9H3L - chains A and J of the 13 polymer chains in the assembly; structure by electron microscopy, 5.84 A resolution (low resolution: residue-level contacts below are approximate; hydrogen-bond / salt-bridge calls are withheld).

[Chain A]
Molecule: 23S ribosomal RNA
Organism: Escherichia coli
Sequence (2904 nucleotides; row label = number of the first residue in the row):
     1 GGUUAAGCGA CUAAGCGUAC ACGGUGGAUG CCCUGGCAGU CAGAGGCGAU GAAGGACGUG
    61 CUAAUCUGCG AUAAGCGUCG GUAAGGUGAU AUGAACCGUU AUAACCGGCG AUUUCCGAAU
   121 GGGGAAACCC AGUGUGUUUC GACACACUAU CAUUAACUGA AUCCAUAGGU UAAUGAGGCG
   181 AACCGGGGGA ACUGAAACAU CUAAGUACCC CGAGGAAAAG AAAUCAACCG AGAUUCCCCC
   241 AGUAGCGGCG AGCGAACGGG GAGCAGCCCA GAGCCUGAAU CAGUGUGUGU GUUAGUGGAA
   301 GCGUCUGGAA AGGCGCGCGA UACAGGGUGA CAGCCCCGUA CACAAAAAUG CACAUGCUGU
   361 GAGCUCGAUG AGUAGGGCGG GACACGUGGU AUCCUGUCUG AAUAUGGGGG GACCAUCCUC
   421 CAAGGCUAAA UACUCCUGAC UGACCGAUAG UGAACCAGUA CCGUGAGGGA AAGGCGAAAA
   481 GAACCCCGGC GAGGGGAGUG AAAAAGAACC UGAAACCGUG UACGUACAAG CAGUGGGAGC
   541 ACGCUUAGGC GUGUGACUGC GUACCUUUUG UAUAAUGGGU CAGCGACUUA UAUUCUGUAG
   601 CAAGGUUAAC CGAAUAGGGG AGCCGAAGGG AAACCGAGUC UUAACUGGGC GUUAAGUUGC
   661 AGGGUAUAGA CCCGAAACCC GGUGAUCUAG CCAUGGGCAG GUUGAAGGUU GGGUAACACU
   721 AACUGGAGGA CCGAACCGAC UAAUGUUGAA AAAUUAGCGG AUGACUUGUG GCUGGGGGUG
   781 AAAGGCCAAU CAAACCGGGA GAUAGCUGGU UCUCCCCGAA AGCUAUAUAA GUAGCGCCUC
   841 GUGAAUUCAU CUCCGGGGGU AGAGCACUGU UUCGGCAAGG GGGUCAUCCC GACUUACCAA
   901 CCCGAUGCAA ACUGCGAAUA CCGGAGAAUG UUAUCACGGG AGACACACGG CGGGUGCUAA
   961 CGUCCGUCGU GAAGAGGGAA ACAACCCAGA CCGCCAGCUA AGGUCCCAAA GUCAUGGUUA
  1021 AGUGGGAAAC GAUGUGGGAA GGCCCAGACA GCCAGGAUGU UGGCUUAGAA GCAGCCAUCA
  1081 UUUAAAGAAA GCGUAAUAGC UCACUGGUCG AGUCGGCCUG CGCGGAAGAU GUAACGGGGC
  1141 UAAACCAUGC ACCGAAGCUG CGGCAGCGAC GCUUAUGCGU UGUUGGGUAG GGGAGCGUUC
  1201 UGUAAGCCUG CGAAGGUGUG CUGUGAGGCA UGCUGGAGGU AUCAGAAGUG CGAAUGCUGA
  1261 CAUAAGUAAC GAUAAAGCGG GUGAAAAGCC CGCUCGCCGG AAGACCAAGG GUUCCUGUCC
  1321 AACGUUAAUC GGGGCAGGGU GAGUCGACCC CUAAGGCGAG GCCGAAAGGC GUAGUCGAUG
  1381 GGAAACAGGU UAAUAUUCCU GUACUUGGUG UUACUGCGAA GGGGGGACGG AGAAGGCUAU
  1441 GUUGGCCGGG CGACGGUUGU CCCGGUUUAA GCGUGUAGGC UGGUUUUCCA GGCAAAUCCG
  1501 GAAAAUCAAG GCUGAGGCGU GAUGACGAGG CACUACGGUG CUGAAGCAAC AAAUGCCCUG
  1561 CUUCCAGGAA AAGCCUCUAA GCAUCAGGUA ACAUCAAAUC GUACCCCAAA CCGACACAGG
  1621 UGGUCAGGUA GAGAAUACCA AGGCGCUUGA GAGAACUCGG GUGAAGGAAC UAGGCAAAAU
  1681 GGUGCCGUAA CUUCGGGAGA AGGCACGCUG AUAUGUAGGU GAGGUCCCUC GCGGAUGGAG
  1741 CUGAAAUCAG UCGAAGAUAC CAGCUGGCUG CAACUGUUUA UUAAAAACAC AGCACUGUGC
  1801 AAACACGAAA GUGGACGUAU ACGGUGUGAC GCCUGCCCGG UGCCGGAAGG UUAAUUGAUG
  1861 GGGUUAGCGC AAGCGAAGCU CUUGAUCGAA GCCCCGGUAA ACGGCGGCCG UAACUAUAAC
  1921 GGUCCUAAGG UAGCGAAAUU CCUUGUCGGG UAAGUUCCGA CCUGCACGAA UGGCGUAAUG
  1981 AUGGCCAGGC UGUCUCCACC CGAGACUCAG UGAAAUUGAA CUCGCUGUGA AGAUGCAGUG
  2041 UACCCGCGGC AAGACGGAAA GACCCCGUGA ACCUUUACUA UAGCUUGACA CUGAACAUUG
  2101 AGCCUUGAUG UGUAGGAUAG GUGGGAGGCU UUGAAGUGUG GACGCCAGUC UGCAUGGAGC
  2161 CGACCUUGAA AUACCACCCU UUAAUGUUUG AUGUUCUAAC GUUGACCCGU AAUCCGGGUU
  2221 GCGGACAGUG UCUGGUGGGU AGUUUGACUG GGGCGGUCUC CUCCUAAAGA GUAACGGAGG
  2281 AGCACGAAGG UUGGCUAAUC CUGGUCGGAC AUCAGGAGGU UAGUGCAAUG GCAUAAGCCA
  2341 GCUUGACUGC GAGCGUGACG GCGCGAGCAG GUGCGAAAGC AGGUCAUAGU GAUCCGGUGG
  2401 UUCUGAAUGG AAGGGCCAUC GCUCAACGGA UAAAAGGUAC UCCGGGGAUA ACAGGCUGAU
  2461 ACCGCCCAAG AGUUCAUAUC GACGGCGGUG UUUGGCACCU CGAUGUCGGC UCAUCACAUC
  2521 CUGGGGCUGA AGUAGGUCCC AAGGGUAUGG CUGUUCGCCA UUUAAAGUGG UACGCGAGCU
  2581 GGGUUUAGAA CGUCGUGAGA CAGUUCGGUC CCUAUCUGCC GUGGGCGCUG GAGAACUGAG
  2641 GGGGGCUGCU CCUAGUACGA GAGGACCGGA GUGGACGCAU CACUGGUGUU CGGGUUGUCA
  2701 UGCCAAUGGC ACUGCCCGGU AGCUAAAUGC GGAAGAGAUA AGUGCUGAAA GCAUCUAAGC
  2761 ACGAAACUUG CCCCGAGAUG AGUUCUCCCU GACCCUUUAA GGGUCCUGAA GGAACGUUGA
  2821 AGACGACGAC GUUGAUAGGC CGGGUGUGUA AGCGCAGCGA UGCGUUGAGC UAACCGGUAC
  2881 UAAUGAACCG UGAGGCUUAA CCUU
Disordered / not traced: 685-793, 865-914, 1032-1122, 1687-1701, 1769-1983, 2054-2509, 2587-2607, 2904

[Chain J]
Molecule: Large ribosomal subunit protein uL13
Organism: Escherichia coli
Reference sequence: P0AA10 (RL13_ECOLI); residues 1-142 here = UniProt positions 1-142
Amino-acid sequence (142 residues; row label = number of the first residue in the row):
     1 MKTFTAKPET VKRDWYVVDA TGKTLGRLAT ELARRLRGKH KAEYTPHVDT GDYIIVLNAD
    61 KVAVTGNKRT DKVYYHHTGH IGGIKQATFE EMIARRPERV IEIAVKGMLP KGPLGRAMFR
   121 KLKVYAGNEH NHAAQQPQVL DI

[Chain A / chain J interface]
Residue-residue contacts (84; chain A residue first):
  A5(A) with Ala134(J)
  A6(A) with Asn131(J); His132(J); Ala134(J); Gln135(J)
  G7(A) with Trp15(J); Lys123(J); Asn131(J); His132(J); Gln135(J)
  C8(A) with Tyr53(J); Lys123(J)
  C527(A) with Arg120(J)
  A528(A) with Pro113(J); Arg116(J)
  A529(A) with Pro113(J); Arg116(J)
  G536(A) with His47(J)
  G537(A) with Lys2(J); Thr5(J)
  A538(A) with Lys7(J); Pro8(J); Glu9(J)
  G539(A) with Glu9(J)
  C557(A) with His47(J); Pro113(J); Leu114(J)
  U558(A) with Pro46(J); His47(J); Gly112(J); Pro113(J); Leu114(J)
  C995(A) with Met1(J); Lys2(J); Thr3(J)
  C1005(A) with Thr30(J)
  C1006(A) with Met108(J)
  C1007(A) with Arg37(J); Lys39(J); Met108(J); Pro110(J)
  A1009(A) with Lys39(J); Tyr44(J)
  U1012(A) with Arg27(J); Thr30(J)
  G1022(A) with Lys68(J); Asp71(J)
  G1131(A) with Tyr75(J); Ile84(J)
  U1132(A) with Tyr75(J)
  G1137(A) with Gly107(J)
  G1138(A) with Ile103(J); Ala104(J); Met108(J)
  G1139(A) with Leu25(J); Gly26(J); Lys72(J); Tyr74(J)
  C1140(A) with Leu25(J); Gly26(J); Val64(J); Lys68(J)
  U1141(A) with Thr65(J); Gly66(J); Asn67(J)
  A1143(A) with Gly26(J); Arg27(J); Thr30(J)
  U2039(A) with Lys111(J)
  G2040(A) with Lys106(J); Lys111(J)
  A2042(A) with Arg116(J)
  G2640(A) with Arg96(J)
  G2641(A) with Thr78(J); His80(J)
  G2642(A) with His80(J); Ile81(J)
  U2779(A) with Arg120(J)
  G2780(A) with Glu102(J); Arg120(J)
  U2898(A) with Ala134(J); Gln136(J)
  A2899(A) with Ala134(J); Gln136(J)
Interface residues without a listed pair, chain A (45 interface residues in all): A1008, A1010, A1021, A1142, U2041, C2515, A2639
Interface residues without a listed pair, chain J (57 interface residues in all): Thr24, His77, Lys85, Arg99, Leu109, Ala133

[Summary]
The interface between chain A and chain J involves 45 residues on one side and 57 on the other.
Here chain A is 23S ribosomal RNA and chain J is Large ribosomal subunit protein uL13, both from Escherichia
coli. Entry 9H3L (50S subunit precursor C_(L29)-/(L22)-) was determined by electron microscopy together with
9H3K, 9HAL and 9HAM from the same study.
